8W7S - chains 4 and 6 of the 16 polymer chains in the assembly; structure by electron microscopy, 7.39 A resolution (low resolution: residue-level contacts below are approximate; hydrogen-bond / salt-bridge calls are withheld).

== Chain 4 ==
Name: DNA replication licensing factor MCM4
Source organism: Saccharomyces cerevisiae S288C
Notes: EC 3.6.4.12
Reference sequence: P30665 (MCM4_YEAST); residue numbers follow UniProt; this construct covers 1-933
Sequence (933 residues; row label = number of the first residue in the row):
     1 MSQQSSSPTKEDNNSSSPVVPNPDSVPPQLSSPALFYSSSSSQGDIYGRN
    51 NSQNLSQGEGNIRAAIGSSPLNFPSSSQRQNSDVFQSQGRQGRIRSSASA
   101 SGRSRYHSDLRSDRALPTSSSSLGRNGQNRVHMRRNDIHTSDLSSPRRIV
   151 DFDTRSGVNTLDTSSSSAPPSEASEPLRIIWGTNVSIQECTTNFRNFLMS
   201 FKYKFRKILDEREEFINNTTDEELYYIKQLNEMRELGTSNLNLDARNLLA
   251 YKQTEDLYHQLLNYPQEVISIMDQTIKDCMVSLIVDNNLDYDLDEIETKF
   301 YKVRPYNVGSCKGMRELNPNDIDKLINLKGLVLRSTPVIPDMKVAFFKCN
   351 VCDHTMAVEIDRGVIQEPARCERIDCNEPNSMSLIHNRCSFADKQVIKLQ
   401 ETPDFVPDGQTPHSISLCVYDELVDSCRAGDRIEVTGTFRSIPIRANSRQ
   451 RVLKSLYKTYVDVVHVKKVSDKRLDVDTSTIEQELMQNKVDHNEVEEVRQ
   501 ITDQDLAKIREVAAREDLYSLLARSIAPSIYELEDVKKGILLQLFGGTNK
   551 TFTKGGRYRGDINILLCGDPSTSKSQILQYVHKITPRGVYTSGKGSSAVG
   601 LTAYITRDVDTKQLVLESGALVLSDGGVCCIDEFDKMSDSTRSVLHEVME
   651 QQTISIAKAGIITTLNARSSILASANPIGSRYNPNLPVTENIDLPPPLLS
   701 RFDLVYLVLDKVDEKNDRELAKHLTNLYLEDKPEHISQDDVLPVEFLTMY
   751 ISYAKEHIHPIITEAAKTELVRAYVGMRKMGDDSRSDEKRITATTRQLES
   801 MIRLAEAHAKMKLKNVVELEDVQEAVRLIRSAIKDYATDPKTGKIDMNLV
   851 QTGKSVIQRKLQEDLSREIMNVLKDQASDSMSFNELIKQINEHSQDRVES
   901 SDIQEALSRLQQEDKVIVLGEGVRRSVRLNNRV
Not modelled in the structure: 1-176, 470-499, 608-613, 734-739, 781-791, 853-933
UniProt features mapped onto this chain:
  - motif: S700 to D703 (Arginine finger)
  - binding site (ATP): G568 to S575
  - modified residue (Phosphoserine): S52, S56, S69
  - mutagenesis: K574 (K574A: Loss of MCM2-7 complex helicase activity)

== Chain 6 ==
Name: DNA replication licensing factor MCM6
Source organism: Saccharomyces cerevisiae S288C
Notes: EC 3.6.4.12
Reference sequence: P53091 (MCM6_YEAST); residue numbers follow UniProt; this construct covers 1-1017
Sequence (1017 residues; each row starts with the number of its first residue):
     1 MSSPFPADTPSSNRPSNSSPPPSSIGAGFGSSSGLDSQIGSRLHFPSSSQ
    51 PHVSNSQTGPFVNDSTQFSSQRLQTDGSATNDMEGNEPARSFKSRALNHV
   101 KKVDDVTGEKVREAFEQFLEDFSVQSTDTGEVEKVYRAQIEFMKIYDLNT
   151 IYIDYQHLSMRENGALAMAISEQYYRFLPFLQKGLRRVVRKYAPELLNTS
   201 DSLKRSEGDEGQADEDEQQDDDMNGSSLPRDSGSSAAPGNGTSAMATRSI
   251 TTSTSPEQTERVFQISFFNLPTVHRIRDIRSEKIGSLLSISGTVTRTSEV
   301 RPELYKASFTCDMCRAIVDNVEQSFKYTEPTFCPNPSCENRAFWTLNVTR
   351 SRFLDWQKVRIQENANEIPTGSMPRTLDVILRGDSVERAKPGDRCKFTGV
   401 EIVVPDVTQLGLPGVKPSSTLDTRGISKTTEGLNSGVTGLRSLGVRDLTY
   451 KISFLACHVISIGSNIGASSPDANSNNRETELQMAANLQANNVYQDNERD
   501 QEVFLNSLSSDEINELKEMVKDEHIYDKLVRSIAPAVFGHEAVKKGILLQ
   551 MLGGVHKSTVEGIKLRGDINICVVGDPSTSKSQFLKYVVGFAPRSVYTSG
   601 KASSAAGLTAAVVRDEEGGDYTIEAGALMLADNGICCIDEFDKMDISDQV
   651 AIHEAMEQQTISIAKAGIHATLNARTSILAAANPVGGRYNRKLSLRGNLN
   701 MTAPIMSRFDLFFVILDDCNEKIDTELASHIVDLHMKRDEAIEPPFSAEQ
   751 LRRYIKYARTFKPILTKEARSYLVEKYKELRKDDAQGFSRSSYRITVRQL
   801 ESMIRLSEAIARANCVDEITPSFIAEAYDLLRQSIIRVDVDDVEMDEEFD
   851 NIESQSHAASGNNDDNDDGTGSGVITSEPPADIEEGQSEATARPGTSEKK
   901 KTTVTYDKYVSMMNMIVRKIAEVDREGAEELTAVDIVDWYLLQKENDLGS
   951 LAEYWEERRLAFKVIKRLVKDRILMEIHGTRHNLRDLENEENENNKTVYV
  1001 IHPNCEVLDQLEPQDSS
Not modelled in the structure: 1-101, 201-254, 413-433, 441-442, 464-499, 617-619, 786-791, 837-1017
UniProt features mapped onto this chain:
  - motif: S707 to D710 (Arginine finger)
  - binding site (ATP): G575 to S582
  - modified residue: S78 (Phosphoserine), S249 (Phosphoserine), S372 (Phosphoserine), T766 (Phosphothreonine)
  - mutagenesis: K581 (K581A: Loss of MCM2-7 complex helicase activity)

== Chain 4 / chain 6 interface ==
Residue-residue contacts (9):
  V364(4) with T438(6)
  I365(4) with T438(6); G439(6)
  E367(4) with G439(6)
  A657(4) with A602(6)
  T664(4) with G371(6)
  L665(4) with G371(6)
  N666(4) with T370(6); G371(6)
Also at the interface, not in a pair above, chain 4 (10 interface residues in all): G363, Q366, I656
Also at the interface, not in a pair above, chain 6 (8 interface residues in all): G436, S603, S604

== Overview ==
The interface between chain 4 and chain 6 involves 10 residues on one side and 8 on the other. From UniProt: 8
ATP-binding residues and one mutagenesis site on chain 4; 8 ATP-binding residues and one mutagenesis site on
chain 6.
Chain 4 is DNA replication licensing factor MCM4 and chain 6 is DNA replication licensing factor MCM6, both
from Saccharomyces cerevisiae S288C; the structure, Yeast replisome in state IV, was determined by electron
microscopy, deposited together with 8KG6, 8KG8, 8KG9 and 8W7M.
